PDB entry 7KBE | electron microscopy, 3.50 A resolution | chains D and J of the 10 polymer chains in the assembly

== Chain D ==
Name: Histone H2B 1.1
Source organism: Xenopus laevis
Reference sequence: P02281 (H2B11_XENLA); residues 0-125 here correspond to UniProt positions 1-126 (UniProt number = residue number + 1)
Chain sequence (126 residues; each row starts with the number of its first residue; numbering starts at 0):
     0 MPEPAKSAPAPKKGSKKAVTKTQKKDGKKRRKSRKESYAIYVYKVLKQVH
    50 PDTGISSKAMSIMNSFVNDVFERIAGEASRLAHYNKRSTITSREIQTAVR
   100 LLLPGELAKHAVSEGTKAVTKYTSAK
Unresolved in the structure: 0-30, 125

== Chain J ==
Molecule: 156-nt DNA strand
Source organism: Xenopus laevis
Sequence (156 nucleotides; each row starts with the number of its first residue; numbers below 1 keep their minus sign (DC-5 is residue -5)):
    -5 CTAGGATATCACAATCCCGGTGCCGAGGCCGCTCAATTGGTCGTAGACAG
    45 CTCTAGCACCGCTTAAACGCACGTACGCGCTGTCCCCCGCGTTTTAACCG
    95 CCAAGGGGATTACTCCCTAGTCTCCAGGCACGTGTCAGATATAGATTGTG
   145 ATATCC

== How chain D and chain J interact ==
Pairs across the interface (13; chain D residue first):
  Lys31(D) with DC125(J), salt bridge to the phosphate
  Ser32(D) with DA124(J), sugar contact
  Arg33(D) with DG121(J), base contact; DG122(J), hydrogen bond to the base; DC123(J), sugar contact
  Lys34(D) with DC123(J), sugar contact; DA124(J), phosphate contact
  Glu35(D) with DC123(J), phosphate contact
  Ser36(D) with DC123(J), hydrogen bond to the phosphate
  Ile39(D) with DG122(J), phosphate contact; DC123(J), phosphate contact
  Tyr40(D) with DG122(J), hydrogen bond to the phosphate
  Lys43(D) with DG122(J), salt bridge to the phosphate
Also at the interface, not in a pair above, chain D (10 interface residues in all): Thr88
Also at the interface, not in a pair above, chain J (6 interface residues in all): DT112

== Overview ==
Chain D and chain J form an interface of 10 and 6 residues respectively; the contacts include 3 hydrogen bonds
and 2 salt bridges. Among the polar pairs are Arg33(D)-DG122(J), Ser36(D)-DC123(J) and Tyr40(D)-DG122(J).
Chain D is Histone H2B 1.1 and chain J is a 156-nt DNA strand, both from Xenopus laevis; the structure,
Nucleosome isolated from metaphase chromosome formed in Xenopus egg extract (oligo fraction), was determined
by electron microscopy, deposited together with 7KBD and 7KBF.
